PDB entry 3GWG | X-ray diffraction, 1.80 A resolution | chain A

Chain A:
Molecule: Chemotaxis protein cheY homolog
Source organism: Helicobacter pylori
UniProt: P71403 (CHEY_HELPY); residues 1-124 here = UniProt positions 1-124
Amino-acid sequence (129 residues; row label = number of the first residue in the row; numbers below 1 keep their minus sign (Gly-4 is residue -4)):
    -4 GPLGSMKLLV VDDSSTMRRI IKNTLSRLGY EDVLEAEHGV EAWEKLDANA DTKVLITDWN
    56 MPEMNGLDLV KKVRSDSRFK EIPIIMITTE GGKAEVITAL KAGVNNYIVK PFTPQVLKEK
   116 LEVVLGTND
Disordered / not traced: -4 to 0, 124
Construct notes: expression tag (-4 to 0)
UniProt features mapped onto this chain:
  - binding site (Mg(2+)): Asp7, Asp8, Asp53, Asn55
  - modified residue: Asp53 (4-aspartylphosphate)
  - natural variant: Thr122 (T122A: In strain: NCTC 11637 and NCTC 11638)
Bound ions: Mg2+: Asp8, Asp53, Asn55 (together with sulfate ion)
What the authors report for this chain:
  - conformationally variable residues (side-chain flip): Asp53
  - Mg2+ coordination: Asp53
  - contacts within the chain: Asp53-Trp54 (hydrogen bond), Asp8-Asp53 (hydrogen bond)
  - mutagenesis - D53A: unchanged binding to acetyl phosphate
  - mutagenesis - D53A: abolished binding to HpFliMNM
  - mutagenesis - D53A: abolished signaling in response to cheZ-null mutant
  - post-translational modification sites: Asp53 (citing earlier work)

Overview:
The Mg2+ site is built by Asp8, Asp53 and Asn55. Curated annotation (UniProt) lists 4 Mg2+-binding residues.
From the paper: D53A abolishes binding to HpFliMNM; Mg2+ coordination by Asp53.
Chain A is Chemotaxis protein cheY homolog (Helicobacter pylori); the structure, Crystal structure of CheY of
Helicobacter pylori, was determined by X-ray diffraction together with 3H1E, 3H1F and 3H1G from the same
study.
